Entry 1XU1 (X-ray diffraction, 1.90 A resolution); this record covers chains D and T of the 6 polymer chains in the assembly.

# Chain D
Protein: Tumor necrosis factor ligand superfamily member 13
Source organism: Mus musculus
Notes: fragment: TNF domain of murine APRIL
UniProt: Q9D777 (TNF13_MOUSE); residue numbers follow UniProt; this construct covers 104-241
Sequence (138 residues; row label = number of the first residue in the row):
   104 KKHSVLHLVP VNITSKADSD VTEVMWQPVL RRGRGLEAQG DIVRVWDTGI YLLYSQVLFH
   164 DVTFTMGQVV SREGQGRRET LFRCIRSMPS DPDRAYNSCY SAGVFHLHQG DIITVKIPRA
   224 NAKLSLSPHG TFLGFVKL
Disordered / not traced: 104
Cystine bridges: Cys187-Cys202
Bound ions: Ni2+: His106 (shared with 1 residue of chain A; 1 residue of chain B)

# Chain T
Protein: Tumor necrosis factor receptor superfamily member 13B
Source organism: Homo sapiens
Notes: fragment: taci crd2
UniProt: O14836 (TR13B_HUMAN); numbering as in UniProt (aligned over 68-109)
Sequence (42 residues; row label = number of the first residue in the row):
    68 SLSCRKEQGK FYDHLLRDCI SCASICGQHP KQCAYFCENK LR
Disordered / not traced: 68-70
Cystine bridges: Cys71-Cys86, Cys89-Cys100, Cys93-Cys104

# How chain D and chain T interact
Contacting residue pairs (31):
  Ala120(D) - Lys98(T)
  Asp123(D) - Lys98(T)
  Asp123(D) - Gln99(T)
  Val165(D) - Gly94(T)
  Val165(D) - Gln95(T)  hydrogen bond (backbone-side chain)
  Thr166(D) - Gln95(T)
  Phe167(D) - Asp80(T)
  Phe167(D) - Leu83(T)  hydrophobic
  Phe167(D) - Ile92(T)  hydrophobic
  Phe167(D) - Gln95(T)  hydrogen bond (backbone-backbone)
  Phe167(D) - Pro97(T)
  Thr168(D) - Leu83(T)
  Met169(D) - Leu82(T)
  Gly170(D) - Leu82(T)
  Gln171(D) - Leu82(T)
  Val172(D) - Leu82(T)  hydrophobic
  Thr183(D) - Arg84(T)  hydrogen bond
  Arg186(D) - Leu82(T)  hydrogen bond (side chain-backbone)
  Arg186(D) - Leu83(T)
  Arg186(D) - Arg84(T)
  Cys187(D) - Leu82(T)
  Ile188(D) - Leu82(T)
  Ile188(D) - Leu83(T)  hydrophobic
  Met191(D) - Gln95(T)  hydrogen bond (backbone-side chain)
  Pro192(D) - Gln95(T)  hydrogen bond (backbone-side chain)
  Ser193(D) - Gln95(T)
  Pro221(D) - Leu82(T)  hydrophobic
  Arg222(D) - Asp80(T)  salt bridge
  Arg222(D) - Leu82(T)
  Ala223(D) - Lys98(T)
  Asn224(D) - Lys98(T)
Also at the interface, not in a pair above, chain D (22 interface residues in all): Ser122
Also at the interface, not in a pair above, chain T (14 interface residues in all): Phe78, His81, Ile87, His96

# Summary
The interface between chain D and chain T involves 22 residues on one side and 14 on the other; the contacts
include 6 hydrogen bonds and 1 salt bridge. Among the polar pairs are Arg222(D)-Asp80(T), Val165(D)-Gln95(T)
and Thr183(D)-Arg84(T).
Here chain D is Tumor necrosis factor ligand superfamily member 13 (Mus musculus) and chain T is Tumor
necrosis factor receptor superfamily member 13B (Homo sapiens). Entry 1XU1 (The crystal structure of APRIL
bound to TACI) was determined by X-ray diffraction (same publication as 1XU2).
